1RCN - chains D and E; structure by X-ray diffraction, 2.32 A resolution.

== Chain D ==
Molecule: 4-nt DNA strand
Sequence (4 nucleotides; each row starts with the number of its first residue):
     1 ATAA

== Chain E ==
Name: Protein (ribonuclease A (e.c.3.1.27.5))
Source organism: Bos taurus
Notes: EC 3.1.27.5
Reference sequence: P61823 (RNAS1_BOVIN); residues 1-124 here correspond to UniProt positions 27-150 (UniProt number = residue number + 26)
Sequence (124 residues; each row starts with the number of its first residue):
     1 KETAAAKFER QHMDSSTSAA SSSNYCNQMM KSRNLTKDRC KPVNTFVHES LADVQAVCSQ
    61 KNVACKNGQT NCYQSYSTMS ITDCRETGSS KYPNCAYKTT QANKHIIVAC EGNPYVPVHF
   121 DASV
Curated features (UniProtKB/Swiss-Prot):
  - active site: His12 (Proton acceptor), His119 (Proton donor)
  - binding site (substrate): Lys7, Arg10, Lys41 to Thr45, Lys66, Arg85
  - glycosylation: Lys1 (N-linked (Glc) (glycation) lysine), Lys7 (N-linked (Glc) (glycation) lysine), Asn34 (N-linked (GlcNAc...) asparagine), Lys37 (N-linked (Glc) (glycation) lysine), Lys41 (N-linked (Glc) (glycation) lysine)
Cystine bridges: Cys26-Cys84, Cys40-Cys95, Cys58-Cys110, Cys65-Cys72

== How chain D and chain E interact ==
Contacting residue pairs (24; chain D residue first):
  DA1(D) with Pro42(E), base contact
  DT2(D) with His12(E), base contact; Lys41(E), phosphate contact; Val43(E), sugar contact; Asn44(E), base contact; Thr45(E), hydrogen bond to the base; Lys66(E), base contact; His119(E), sugar contact; Phe120(E), sugar contact; Asp121(E), base contact
  DA3(D) with Gln11(E), hydrogen bond to the phosphate; His12(E), salt bridge to the phosphate; Lys41(E), salt bridge to the phosphate; Cys65(E), base contact; Gln69(E), hydrogen bond to the base; Asn71(E), hydrogen bond to the base; Ala109(E), base contact; Glu111(E), base contact; Val118(E), base contact; His119(E), stacking on the base; Phe120(E), hydrogen bond to the phosphate
  DA4(D) with Lys7(E), salt bridge to the phosphate; Gln69(E), hydrogen bond to the base; Glu111(E), base contact
Also at the interface, not in a pair above, chain E (21 interface residues in all): Asn67, Asp83, Ala122

== Summary ==
4 residues of chain D face 21 of chain E across their interface, with 6 hydrogen bonds, 3 salt bridges and 1
aromatic stacking contact. Polar contacts include DT2(D)-Thr45(E), DA3(D)-Gln69(E) and DA3(D)-Asn71(E).
Here chain D is a 4-nt DNA strand and chain E is Protein (ribonuclease A (e.c.3.1.27.5)) (Bos taurus). Entry
1RCN (Crystal structure of the ribonuclease A d(aptpapapg) complex : direct evidence for extended substrate
recognition) was determined by X-ray diffraction.
